3RHW - chains I and O of the 15 polymer chains in the assembly; structure by X-ray diffraction, 3.26 A resolution.

[Chain I]
Name: Mouse monoclonal Fab fragment, heavy chain
Source organism: Mus musculus
Notes: antibody fragment or engineered binder
Sequence (221 residues; numbered 1 to 221; the number before each row is that of its first residue):
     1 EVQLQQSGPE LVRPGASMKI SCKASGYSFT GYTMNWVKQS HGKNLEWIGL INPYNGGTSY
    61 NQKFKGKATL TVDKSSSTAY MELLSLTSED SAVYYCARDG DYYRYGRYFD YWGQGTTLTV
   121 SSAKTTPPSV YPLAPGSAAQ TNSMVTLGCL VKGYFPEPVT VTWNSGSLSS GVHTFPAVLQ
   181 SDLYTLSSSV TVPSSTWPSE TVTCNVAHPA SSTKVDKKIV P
Unresolved in the structure: 136-142, 155-169
Cystine bridges: C22-C96, C149-C204

[Chain O]
Name: Mouse monoclonal Fab fragment, light chain
Source organism: Mus musculus
Notes: antibody fragment or engineered binder
Sequence (210 residues; numbered 1 to 210; the number before each row is that of its first residue):
     1 QAVVTQESAL TTSPGETVTL TCRSSTGAVT TINFANWVQE KPDHLFTGLI GGINNRAPGV
    61 PARFSGSLIG DKAALTITGA QTEDEAIYFC ALWYSNHWVF GGGTKLTVLG QPKSSPSVTL
   121 FPPSSEELET NKATLVCTIT DFYPGVVTVD WKVDGTPVTQ GMETTQPSKQ SNNKYMASSY
   181 LTLTARAWER HSSYSCQVTH EGHTVEKSLS
Unresolved in the structure: 152-160, 190-193, 209-210
Cystine bridges: C22-C90, C137-C196

[How chain I and chain O interact]
Residue-residue contacts (74; chain I residue first):
  Q39(I) - E40(O)
  Q39(I) - F46(O)
  N44(I) - G101(O)
  L45(I) - F46(O)  hydrophobic
  L45(I) - F89(O)  hydrophobic
  L45(I) - F100(O)
  W47(I) - N96(O)
  W47(I) - H97(O)
  W47(I) - W98(O)
  Y95(I) - H44(O)  hydrogen bond
  Y95(I) - F46(O)
  Y105(I) - W93(O)
  Y105(I) - W98(O)
  G106(I) - G52(O)
  R107(I) - F34(O)
  R107(I) - N36(O)  hydrogen bond (backbone-side chain)
  R107(I) - G51(O)
  R107(I) - G52(O)  hydrogen bond (backbone-backbone)
  R107(I) - W93(O)
  R107(I) - W98(O)
  Y108(I) - N36(O)
  Y108(I) - G51(O)
  Y108(I) - G52(O)
  Y108(I) - N55(O)
  Y108(I) - R56(O)
  F109(I) - N36(O)  hydrogen bond (backbone-side chain)
  F109(I) - G48(O)
  F109(I) - A57(O)
  D110(I) - T47(O)
  D110(I) - G48(O)  hydrogen bond (backbone-backbone)
  D110(I) - A57(O)
  D110(I) - P58(O)
  Y111(I) - P58(O)
  W112(I) - V38(O)  hydrophobic
  W112(I) - F46(O)  hydrophobic
  V130(I) - E126(O)
  Y131(I) - S124(O)
  Y131(I) - E126(O)
  Y131(I) - E127(O)
  Y131(I) - T130(O)  hydrogen bond
  P132(I) - S124(O)
  L133(I) - F121(O)  hydrophobic
  L133(I) - P122(O)
  L133(I) - V136(O)  hydrophobic
  A134(I) - F121(O)
  A134(I) - P122(O)
  T146(I) - F121(O)
  L147(I) - F121(O)
  G148(I) - F121(O)
  L150(I) - E127(O)
  L150(I) - V136(O)  hydrophobic
  L150(I) - Y180(O)  hydrophobic
  K152(I) - E127(O)  salt bridge
  K152(I) - T134(O)  hydrogen bond
  H173(I) - Q170(O)  hydrogen bond
  H173(I) - M176(O)
  T174(I) - M176(O)
  F175(I) - T138(O)
  F175(I) - I139(O)
  F175(I) - T140(O)
  F175(I) - A177(O)
  F175(I) - S178(O)
  P176(I) - T165(O)
  P176(I) - Q166(O)
  P176(I) - S168(O)
  V178(I) - T165(O)
  V178(I) - Y180(O)  hydrophobic
  Q180(I) - T182(O)  hydrogen bond
  T185(I) - Y180(O)
  L186(I) - Y180(O)
  S187(I) - V136(O)
  S187(I) - T138(O)
  S187(I) - Y180(O)  hydrogen bond (backbone-side chain)
  K217(I) - E126(O)  salt bridge
Other interface residues (no listed pair), chain I (42 interface residues in all): V37, E46, S59, N61, D101, G113, Q114, P135, S189
Other interface residues (no listed pair), chain O (46 interface residues in all): G102, T119, K132, D141, E163

[Overview]
42 residues of chain I face 46 of chain O across their interface, with 10 hydrogen bonds and 2 salt bridges.
Among the polar pairs are K152(I)-E127(O), K217(I)-E126(O) and Y95(I)-H44(O).
Chain I is Mouse monoclonal Fab fragment, heavy chain and chain O is Mouse monoclonal Fab fragment, light
chain, both from Mus musculus; the structure, C. elegans glutamate-gated chloride channel (GluCl) in complex
with Fab and ivermectin, was determined by X-ray diffraction (same publication as 3RI5, 3RIA and 3RIF).
